PDB entry 3GTP | X-ray diffraction, 3.90 A resolution | chains A and I of the 13 polymer chains in the assembly

Chain A:
Name: DNA-directed RNA polymerase II subunit RPB1
Organism: Saccharomyces cerevisiae
Notes: EC 2.7.7.6; fragment: DNA-directed RNA polymerase II largest subunit
UniProt: P04050 (RPB1_YEAST); residue numbers follow UniProt; this construct covers 1-1733
Chain sequence (1733 residues; row label = number of the first residue in the row):
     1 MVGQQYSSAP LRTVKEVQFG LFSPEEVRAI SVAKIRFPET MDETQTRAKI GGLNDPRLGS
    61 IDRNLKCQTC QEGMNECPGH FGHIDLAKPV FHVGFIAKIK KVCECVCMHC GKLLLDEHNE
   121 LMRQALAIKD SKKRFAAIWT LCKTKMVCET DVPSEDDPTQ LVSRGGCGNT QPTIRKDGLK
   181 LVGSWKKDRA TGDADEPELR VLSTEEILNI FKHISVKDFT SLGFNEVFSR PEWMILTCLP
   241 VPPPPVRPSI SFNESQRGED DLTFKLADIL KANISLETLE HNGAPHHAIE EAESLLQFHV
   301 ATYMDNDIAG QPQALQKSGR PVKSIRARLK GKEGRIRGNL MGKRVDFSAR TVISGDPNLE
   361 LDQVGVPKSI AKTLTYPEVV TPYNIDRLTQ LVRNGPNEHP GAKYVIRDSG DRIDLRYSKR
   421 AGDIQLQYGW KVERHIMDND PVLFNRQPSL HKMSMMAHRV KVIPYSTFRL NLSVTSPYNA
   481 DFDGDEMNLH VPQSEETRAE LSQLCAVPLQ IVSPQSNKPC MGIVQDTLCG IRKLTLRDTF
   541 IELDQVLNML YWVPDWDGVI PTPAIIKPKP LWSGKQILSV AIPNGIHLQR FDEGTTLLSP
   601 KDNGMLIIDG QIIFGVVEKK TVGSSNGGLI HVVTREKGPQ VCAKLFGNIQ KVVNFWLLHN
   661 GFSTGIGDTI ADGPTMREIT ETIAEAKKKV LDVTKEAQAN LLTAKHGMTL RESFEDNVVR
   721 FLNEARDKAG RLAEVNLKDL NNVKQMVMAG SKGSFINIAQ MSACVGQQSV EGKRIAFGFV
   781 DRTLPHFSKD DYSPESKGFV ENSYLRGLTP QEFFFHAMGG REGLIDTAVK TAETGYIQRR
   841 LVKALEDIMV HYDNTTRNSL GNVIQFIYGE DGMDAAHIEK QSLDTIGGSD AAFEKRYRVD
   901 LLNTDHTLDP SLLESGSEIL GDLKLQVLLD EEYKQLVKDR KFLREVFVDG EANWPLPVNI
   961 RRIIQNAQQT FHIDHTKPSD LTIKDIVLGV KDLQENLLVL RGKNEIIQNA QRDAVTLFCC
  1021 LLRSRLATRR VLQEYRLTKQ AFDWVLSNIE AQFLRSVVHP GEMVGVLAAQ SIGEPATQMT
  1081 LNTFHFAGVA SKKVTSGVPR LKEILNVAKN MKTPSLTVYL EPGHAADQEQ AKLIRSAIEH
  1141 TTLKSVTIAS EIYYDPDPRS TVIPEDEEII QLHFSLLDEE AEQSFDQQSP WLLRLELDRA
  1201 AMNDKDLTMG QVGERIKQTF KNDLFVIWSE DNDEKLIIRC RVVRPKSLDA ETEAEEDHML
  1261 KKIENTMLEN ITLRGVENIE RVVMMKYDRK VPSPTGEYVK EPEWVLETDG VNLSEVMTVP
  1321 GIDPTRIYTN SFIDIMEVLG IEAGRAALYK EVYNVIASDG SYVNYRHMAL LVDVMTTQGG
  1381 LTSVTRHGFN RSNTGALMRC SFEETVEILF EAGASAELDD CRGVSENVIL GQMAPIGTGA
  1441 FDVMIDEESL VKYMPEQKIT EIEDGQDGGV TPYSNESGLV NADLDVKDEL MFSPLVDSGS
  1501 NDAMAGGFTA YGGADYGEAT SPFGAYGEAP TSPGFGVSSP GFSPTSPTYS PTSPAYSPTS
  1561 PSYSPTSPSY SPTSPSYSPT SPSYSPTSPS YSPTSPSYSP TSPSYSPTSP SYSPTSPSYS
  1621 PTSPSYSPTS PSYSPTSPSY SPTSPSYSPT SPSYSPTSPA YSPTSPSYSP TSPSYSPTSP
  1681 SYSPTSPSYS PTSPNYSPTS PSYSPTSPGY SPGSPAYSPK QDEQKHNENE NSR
Unresolved in the structure: 1-2, 155-160, 187-198, 1082-1091, 1177-1186, 1244-1253, 1446-1733
Bound ions: Zn2+: C67, C70; Mg2+: D483, D485 (shared with 1 residue of chain R)
UniProt features mapped onto this chain:
  - region: P248 to D260 (Lid loop), N306 to K323 (Rudder loop), P810 to E822 (Bridging helix)
  - binding site (Zn(2+)): C67, C70, C77, H80, C107, C110, C148, C167
  - binding site (Mg(2+)): D481, D483, D485
  - modified residue: T1471 (Phosphothreonine)
  - cross-link (Glycyl lysine isopeptide (Lys-Gly)): K695 (interchain with G-Cter in ubiquitin), K1246 (interchain with G-Cter in ubiquitin), K1350 (interchain with G-Cter in ubiquitin)
  - natural variant: S1653 to P1659 (deletion: In strain: A364A)
  - mutagenesis: K1246 (K1246R: Impairs ubiquitination during transcription stress)

Chain I:
Name: DNA-directed RNA polymerase II subunit RPB9
Organism: Saccharomyces cerevisiae
Notes: fragment: DNA-directed RNA polymerase II subunit 9
UniProt: P27999 (RPB9_YEAST); residue numbers follow UniProt; this construct covers 1-122
Chain sequence (122 residues; numbered 1 to 122; the number before each row is that of its first residue):
     1 MTTFRFCRDC NNMLYPREDK ENNRLLFECR TCSYVEEAGS PLVYRHELIT NIGETAGVVQ
    61 DIGSDPTLPR SDRECPKCHS RENVFFQSQQ RRKDTSMVLF FVCLSCSHIF TSDQKNKRTQ
   121 FS
Unresolved in the structure: 1, 121-122
Bound ions: Zn2+ site 1 near C32 (its only coordinating residue here); Zn2+ site 2: C75, C78, C103
UniProt features mapped onto this chain:
  - zinc finger: C7 to C32 (C4-type), S71 to T111 (TFIIS-type)
  - binding site (Zn(2+)): C7, C10, C29, C32, C75, C78, C103, C106
  - modified residue: S40 (Phosphoserine)

How chain A and chain I interact:
Pairs across the interface (57; chain A residue first):
  A697(A) with M97(I)
  Q698(A) with M97(I); V98(I); L99(I); S112(I), hydrogen bond (backbone-side chain)
  A699(A) with S112(I); Q114(I)
  N700(A) with V98(I); D113(I), hydrogen bond; K115(I); N116(I)
  T709(A) with K93(I); D94(I)
  R711(A) with Q87(I), hydrogen bond; R91(I); T95(I), hydrogen bond (side chain-backbone); S96(I); M97(I)
  F714(A) with M97(I), hydrophobic
  D781(A) with R91(I), salt bridge
  R782(A) with T67(I)
  S788(A) with T67(I); P69(I)
  K789(A) with D65(I), salt bridge; T67(I), hydrogen bond (backbone-backbone); L68(I); P69(I)
  D790(A) with F86(I); Q87(I), hydrogen bond (side chain-backbone); R91(I), salt bridge
  Y792(A) with Q87(I); R91(I)
  K1144(A) with L48(I)
  T1147(A) with L48(I)
  I1148(A) with E47(I); L48(I), hydrogen bond (backbone-backbone); I49(I)
  A1149(A) with R45(I); E47(I)
  S1150(A) with Y44(I); R45(I); H46(I), hydrogen bond (backbone-backbone)
  E1151(A) with Y44(I); R45(I), salt bridge
  I1152(A) with L42(I); V43(I), hydrogen bond (backbone-backbone); Y44(I), hydrogen bond (backbone-backbone)
  Y1153(A) with P41(I); L42(I), hydrophobic
  Y1154(A) with E18(I), hydrogen bond; R24(I); L25(I), hydrophobic; P41(I), hydrogen bond (backbone-backbone)
  P1190(A) with E18(I)
  W1191(A) with L25(I), hydrophobic
  D1198(A) with I49(I)
  E1264(A) with H46(I)
Other interface residues (no listed pair), chain A (34 interface residues in all): L701, P1156, V1162, E1196, E1234, D1257, K1261, L1268
Other interface residues (no listed pair), chain I (36 interface residues in all): P16, D19, N23, Q89, K117

In short:
34 residues of chain A and 36 residues of chain I are in contact, with 12 hydrogen bonds and 4 salt bridges.
Polar contacts include D781(A)-R91(I), K789(A)-D65(I) and D790(A)-R91(I).
Chain A is DNA-directed RNA polymerase II subunit RPB1 and chain I is DNA-directed RNA polymerase II subunit
RPB9, both from Saccharomyces cerevisiae; the structure, Backtracked RNA polymerase II complex with 24mer RNA,
was determined by X-ray diffraction, deposited together with 3GTG, 3GTJ, 3GTK, 3GTL, 3GTM, 3GTO and 3GTQ.
